9ETM - chains I and A of the 10 polymer chains in the assembly; structure by electron microscopy, 3.35 A resolution.

Chain I:
Name: Mitochondrial import receptor subunit TOM5
From: Drosophila melanogaster
UniProt: Q8IRD0 (Q8IRD0_DROME); numbering as in UniProt (aligned over 7-45)
Sequence (39 residues; numbered 7 to 45; the number before each row is that of its first residue):
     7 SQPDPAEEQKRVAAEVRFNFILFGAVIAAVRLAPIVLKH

Chain A:
Name: Mitochondrial import receptor subunit TOM40
From: Drosophila melanogaster
UniProt: Q9U4L6 (TO401_DROME); residue numbers follow UniProt; this construct covers 55-344
Sequence (290 residues; numbered 55 to 344; the number before each row is that of its first residue):
    55 AALENPGTVEELHKKCKDIQAITFEGAKIMLNKGLSNHFQVSHTINMSNV
   105 VPSGYRFGATYVGTKEFSPTEAFPVLLGDIDPAGNLNANVIHQFSARLRC
   155 KFASQIQESKVVASQLTTDYRGSDYTLSLTVANPSIFTNSGVVVGQYLQS
   205 VTPALALGSELAYQFGPNVPGRQIAIMSVVGRYTAGSSVWSGTLGQSGLH
   255 VCYYQKASDQLQIGAEVETSLRMQESVATLAYQIDLPKANLVFRGGIDSN
   305 WQIFGVLEKRLAPLPFTLALSGRMNHVKNNFRLGCGLMIG
Disulfides: Cys70-Cys256
Residues lining bound ligands:
  - diundecyl phosphatidyl choline (PLC), molecule 1: Ile83, Gly309, Leu311, Lys313, Leu315, Leu322, Leu324, Gly326, Cys339
  - diundecyl phosphatidyl choline (PLC), molecule 2: Leu85, His97, Ile99, Ser107, Gly108, Tyr109, Asp135, Pro136
  - diundecyl phosphatidyl choline (PLC), molecule 3: Ile301, Asn304, Trp305, Ile307, His330, Val331
What the authors report for this chain:
  - conformationally variable residues (loop rearrangement): Gly220 to Arg226
  - binding site for diundecyl phosphatidyl choline: Tyr109, Phe111, Trp305
  - contacts within the chain: Glu125-Gln147, Glu125-Arg153

Interface between chain I and chain A:
Contacting residue pairs - 28 pairs, chain I then chain A:
  Gln15(I) - Arg226(A)  hydrogen bond
  Val18(I) - Gln227(A)
  Ala19(I) - Gln227(A)
  Val22(I) - Gln227(A)
  Val22(I) - Ile228(A)  hydrophobic
  Val22(I) - Ala229(A)
  Asn25(I) - Leu215(A)
  Asn25(I) - Ala229(A)
  Asn25(I) - Ile230(A)
  Asn25(I) - Met231(A)  hydrogen bond (side chain-backbone)
  Asn25(I) - Gln250(A)
  Phe26(I) - Leu215(A)  hydrophobic
  Phe26(I) - Tyr217(A)  hydrophobic
  Phe29(I) - Gly199(A)
  Phe29(I) - Ser213(A)
  Phe29(I) - Glu214(A)
  Phe29(I) - Leu215(A)  hydrophobic
  Phe29(I) - Met231(A)  hydrophobic
  Val32(I) - Gly212(A)
  Val32(I) - Met231(A)  hydrophobic
  Ile33(I) - Tyr201(A)  hydrophobic
  Ile33(I) - Ser213(A)
  Val36(I) - Tyr201(A)  hydrophobic
  Val36(I) - Gln203(A)
  Arg37(I) - Tyr201(A)
  Arg37(I) - Gln203(A)
  Pro40(I) - Val205(A)
  Leu43(I) - Val205(A)  hydrophobic
Also at the interface, not in a pair above, chain I (14 interface residues in all): Leu28
Also at the interface, not in a pair above, chain A (18 interface residues in all): Gln200, Leu211

Overview:
14 residues of chain I and 18 residues of chain A are in contact; the contacts include 2 hydrogen bonds. Polar
contacts include Gln15(I)-Arg226(A) and Asn25(I)-Met231(A). Bound to chain A: 3 copies of diundecyl
phosphatidyl choline. The paper reports a binding site for diundecyl phosphatidyl choline at Tyr109(A),
Phe111(A) and Trp305(A); conformational variability at Gly220(A).
Here chain I is Mitochondrial import receptor subunit TOM5 and chain A is Mitochondrial import receptor
subunit TOM40, both from Drosophila melanogaster. Entry 9ETM (cryoEM structure of the Drosophila melanogaster
TOM core complex) was determined by electron microscopy.
